PDB entry 6HD9 | X-ray diffraction, 3.50 A resolution | chains A and B

# Chain A
Molecule: Nanobody, Maltose/maltodextrin-binding periplasmic protein
Organism: Lama glama
Reference sequence: P0AEX9 (MALE_ECOLI); residues 123-483 here correspond to UniProt positions 32-392 (UniProt number = residue number - 91)
Chain sequence (486 residues; row label = number of the first residue in the row):
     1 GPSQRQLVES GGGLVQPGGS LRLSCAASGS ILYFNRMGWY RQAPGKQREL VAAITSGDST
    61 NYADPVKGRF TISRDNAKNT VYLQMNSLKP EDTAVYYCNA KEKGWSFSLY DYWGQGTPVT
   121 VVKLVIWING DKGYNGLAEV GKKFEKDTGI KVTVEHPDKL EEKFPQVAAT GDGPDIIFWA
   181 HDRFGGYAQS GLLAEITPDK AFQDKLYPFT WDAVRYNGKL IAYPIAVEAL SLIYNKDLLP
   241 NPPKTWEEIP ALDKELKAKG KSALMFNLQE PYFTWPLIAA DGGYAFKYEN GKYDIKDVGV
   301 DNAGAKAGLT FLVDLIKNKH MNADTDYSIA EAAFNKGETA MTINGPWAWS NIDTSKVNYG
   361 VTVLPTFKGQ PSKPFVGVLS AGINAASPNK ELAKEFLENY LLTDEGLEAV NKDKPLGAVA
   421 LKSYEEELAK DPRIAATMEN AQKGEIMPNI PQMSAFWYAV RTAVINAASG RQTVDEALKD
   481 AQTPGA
Disordered / not traced: 1-3, 283-301, 484-486
Cystine bridges: C25-C98
Sequence notes: expression tag (484-486)

# Chain B
Molecule: TMEM175
Organism: Marivirga tractuosa DSM 4126
Reference sequence: E4TN31 (E4TN31_MARTH); residue numbers follow UniProt; this construct covers 2-247
Chain sequence (255 residues; numbered 0 to 254; the number before each row is that of its first residue; numbering starts at 0):
     0 MSRKVFETVV GLNPNFSFRG KQQTRIETFS DAVFALAITL LVLSSTIPET FEDLWASMRD
    60 VIPFAICVAL IIVIWYQHYI FFLKYGLQDK VTILLNTILL FVLLVYVYPL KFLARFLSEI
   120 YGGIFGIIET DLSRFGEYSH QNLKLLMVNY GLGAFAIFLV FSLMYWRAYK MKSLLDLNSY
   180 EIFDTKSSII ANLLMCSVPL LSLIITLIDP WGNFRTTILS GFLYFLYVPI MIVFGRITSK
   240 KSRRLLQDAL EVLFQ
Disordered / not traced: 0-8, 241-254
Sequence notes: initiating methionine (0); expression tag (1, 248-254)

# Chain A / chain B interface
Residue-residue contacts - 18 pairs, chain A then chain B:
  Y234(A) with S172(B); L173(B), hydrogen bond (side chain-backbone)
  K236(A) with S172(B), hydrogen bond (side chain-backbone); L173(B), hydrogen bond (side chain-backbone); D175(B), salt bridge
  P240(A) with L173(B)
  K244(A) with K169(B)
  V361(A) with S172(B)
  T362(A) with S172(B), hydrogen bond
  E426(A) with Y179(B)
  A429(A) with N177(B); S178(B), hydrogen bond (backbone-backbone); Y179(B)
  K430(A) with N177(B)
  P432(A) with D175(B); L176(B)
  A435(A) with S178(B)
  E439(A) with K171(B), salt bridge
Also at the interface, not in a pair above, chain A (14 interface residues in all): N241, D431
Also at the interface, not in a pair above, chain B (10 interface residues in all): R166

# In short
Chain A and chain B form an interface of 14 and 10 residues respectively; the contacts include 5 hydrogen
bonds and 2 salt bridges. Among the polar pairs are K236(A)-D175(B), E439(A)-K171(B) and Y234(A)-L173(B).
Here chain A is Nanobody, Maltose/maltodextrin-binding periplasmic protein (Lama glama) and chain B is TMEM175
(Marivirga tractuosa DSM 4126). Entry 6HD9 (Crystal structure of the potassium channel MtTMEM175 with
rubidium) was determined by X-ray diffraction, deposited together with 6SWR, 6HD8, 6HDA, 6HDB and 6HDC.
